Entry 1ZWJ (X-ray diffraction, 2.30 A resolution); this record covers chains A and B.

# Chain A (and B)
Molecule: putative galactose-1-phosphate uridyl transferase
Source organism: Arabidopsis thaliana
Notes: chain B of this document is another copy of the same molecule, construct and numbering; everything in this record applies to it too
UniProt: Q9FK51 (Q9FK51_ARATH); numbering as in UniProt (aligned over 1-351)
Chain sequence (351 residues; numbered 1 to 351; the number before each row is that of its first residue):
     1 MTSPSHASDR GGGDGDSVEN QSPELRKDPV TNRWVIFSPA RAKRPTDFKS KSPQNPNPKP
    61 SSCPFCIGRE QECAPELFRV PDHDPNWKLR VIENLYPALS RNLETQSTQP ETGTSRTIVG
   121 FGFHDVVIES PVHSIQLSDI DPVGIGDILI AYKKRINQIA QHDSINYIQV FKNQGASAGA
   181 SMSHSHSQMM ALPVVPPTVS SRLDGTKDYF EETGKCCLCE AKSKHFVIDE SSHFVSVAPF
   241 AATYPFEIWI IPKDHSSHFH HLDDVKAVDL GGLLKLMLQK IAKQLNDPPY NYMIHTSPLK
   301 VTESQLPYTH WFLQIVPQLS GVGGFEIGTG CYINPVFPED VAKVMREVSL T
Disordered / not traced: 1-22, 40-47, 52-61, 106-115 (chain B: 1-20, 40-45, 51-61, 68-71, 106-115, 351)
Metal / ion sites: Zn2+ site 1: C63, C66, H133, H184; Zn2+ site 2: C216, C219, H255, H310
UniProt features mapped onto this chain:
  - active site: H186 (Tele-AMP-histidine intermediate)
  - binding site (ADP-alpha-D-glucose): R41 to R44, E72 to A74, N94, N173, G179 to M182, Q188, G321, F325, E326
  - binding site (Zn(2+)): C63, C66, H133, H184, C216, C219, H255, H310

# Interface between chain A and chain B
Pairs across the interface - 96 pairs, chain A then chain B:
  P23(A) with V119(B); G120(B), hydrogen bond (backbone-backbone)
  E24(A) with I118(B); G120(B)
  L25(A) with L99(B), hydrophobic; T117(B); I118(B), hydrogen bond (backbone-backbone)
  R26(A) with R116(B); T117(B)
  K27(A) with R116(B), hydrogen bond (backbone-backbone)
  R33(A) with P197(B)
  W34(A) with R116(B); T117(B); I118(B), hydrophobic; V194(B)
  I36(A) with A98(B); L99(B), hydrophobic; M190(B), hydrophobic
  S38(A) with P97(B), hydrogen bond (side chain-backbone); A98(B), hydrogen bond (side chain-backbone)
  P97(A) with S38(B), hydrogen bond (backbone-side chain)
  A98(A) with P23(B); I36(B); S38(B), hydrogen bond (backbone-side chain); I333(B), hydrophobic
  L99(A) with L25(B), hydrophobic; I36(B), hydrophobic
  R116(A) with R26(B); K27(B), hydrogen bond (backbone-backbone); W34(B); K224(B), hydrogen bond (side chain-backbone); F240(B)
  T117(A) with L25(B); W34(B); F240(B)
  I118(A) with E24(B); L25(B), hydrogen bond (backbone-backbone); W34(B), hydrophobic
  V119(A) with L25(B)
  G120(A) with P23(B), hydrogen bond (backbone-backbone); E24(B); L25(B)
  Q169(A) with G328(B); T329(B)
  F171(A) with G324(B); F325(B)
  N173(A) with G324(B), hydrogen bond (side chain-backbone)
  A178(A) with V322(B); G323(B)
  M190(A) with F325(B), hydrophobic
  L192(A) with F325(B), hydrophobic
  V194(A) with W34(B)
  P196(A) with T329(B)
  P197(A) with R33(B); T329(B); G330(B)
  T198(A) with G328(B), hydrogen bond (side chain-backbone); T329(B), hydrogen bond (backbone-backbone); G330(B)
  K224(A) with R116(B), hydrogen bond (backbone-side chain)
  F240(A) with R116(B); T117(B)
  Y244(A) with I327(B)
  N291(A) with G323(B); G324(B)
  M293(A) with G324(B); I327(B), hydrophobic; G328(B)
  H295(A) with G328(B)
  Q314(A) with I327(B)
  V322(A) with A178(B)
  G323(A) with N173(B); A178(B); N291(B)
  G324(A) with F171(B); N173(B), hydrogen bond (backbone-side chain); N291(B); M293(B)
  F325(A) with F171(B); M190(B), hydrophobic; L192(B), hydrophobic
  I327(A) with Y244(B); N291(B); M293(B), hydrophobic; Q314(B)
  G328(A) with Q169(B); T198(B), hydrogen bond (backbone-side chain); M293(B); H295(B)
  T329(A) with Q169(B); P196(B); P197(B); T198(B), hydrogen bond (backbone-backbone)
  G330(A) with P197(B); T198(B)
  I333(A) with A98(B), hydrophobic
Other interface residues (no listed pair), chain A (47 interface residues in all): S100, L103, G179, C331
Other interface residues (no listed pair), chain B (47 interface residues in all): L103, G179, H225, C331

# Overview
Chain A and chain B each contribute 47 residues to their interface, with 18 hydrogen bonds. Among the polar
pairs are S38(A)-P97(B), S38(A)-A98(B) and R116(A)-K224(B). From UniProt: active-site residue H186(A), 17
ADP-alpha-D-glucose-binding residues and 8 Zn2+-binding residues on chain A.
Chain A and chain B are both putative galactose-1-phosphate uridyl transferase (Arabidopsis thaliana); the
structure, X-ray structure of galt-like protein from arabidopsis thaliana AT5G18200, was determined by X-ray
diffraction together with 1Z84 from the same study.
